3GTQ - chains B and J of the 12 polymer chains in the assembly; structure by X-ray diffraction, 3.80 A resolution.

Chain B:
Name: DNA-directed RNA polymerase II subunit RPB2
Source organism: Saccharomyces cerevisiae
Notes: EC 2.7.7.6; fragment: DNA-directed RNA polymerase II 140 kDa polypeptide
UniProtKB: P08518 (RPB2_YEAST); residue numbers follow UniProt; this construct covers 1-1224
Amino-acid sequence (1224 residues; each row starts with the number of its first residue):
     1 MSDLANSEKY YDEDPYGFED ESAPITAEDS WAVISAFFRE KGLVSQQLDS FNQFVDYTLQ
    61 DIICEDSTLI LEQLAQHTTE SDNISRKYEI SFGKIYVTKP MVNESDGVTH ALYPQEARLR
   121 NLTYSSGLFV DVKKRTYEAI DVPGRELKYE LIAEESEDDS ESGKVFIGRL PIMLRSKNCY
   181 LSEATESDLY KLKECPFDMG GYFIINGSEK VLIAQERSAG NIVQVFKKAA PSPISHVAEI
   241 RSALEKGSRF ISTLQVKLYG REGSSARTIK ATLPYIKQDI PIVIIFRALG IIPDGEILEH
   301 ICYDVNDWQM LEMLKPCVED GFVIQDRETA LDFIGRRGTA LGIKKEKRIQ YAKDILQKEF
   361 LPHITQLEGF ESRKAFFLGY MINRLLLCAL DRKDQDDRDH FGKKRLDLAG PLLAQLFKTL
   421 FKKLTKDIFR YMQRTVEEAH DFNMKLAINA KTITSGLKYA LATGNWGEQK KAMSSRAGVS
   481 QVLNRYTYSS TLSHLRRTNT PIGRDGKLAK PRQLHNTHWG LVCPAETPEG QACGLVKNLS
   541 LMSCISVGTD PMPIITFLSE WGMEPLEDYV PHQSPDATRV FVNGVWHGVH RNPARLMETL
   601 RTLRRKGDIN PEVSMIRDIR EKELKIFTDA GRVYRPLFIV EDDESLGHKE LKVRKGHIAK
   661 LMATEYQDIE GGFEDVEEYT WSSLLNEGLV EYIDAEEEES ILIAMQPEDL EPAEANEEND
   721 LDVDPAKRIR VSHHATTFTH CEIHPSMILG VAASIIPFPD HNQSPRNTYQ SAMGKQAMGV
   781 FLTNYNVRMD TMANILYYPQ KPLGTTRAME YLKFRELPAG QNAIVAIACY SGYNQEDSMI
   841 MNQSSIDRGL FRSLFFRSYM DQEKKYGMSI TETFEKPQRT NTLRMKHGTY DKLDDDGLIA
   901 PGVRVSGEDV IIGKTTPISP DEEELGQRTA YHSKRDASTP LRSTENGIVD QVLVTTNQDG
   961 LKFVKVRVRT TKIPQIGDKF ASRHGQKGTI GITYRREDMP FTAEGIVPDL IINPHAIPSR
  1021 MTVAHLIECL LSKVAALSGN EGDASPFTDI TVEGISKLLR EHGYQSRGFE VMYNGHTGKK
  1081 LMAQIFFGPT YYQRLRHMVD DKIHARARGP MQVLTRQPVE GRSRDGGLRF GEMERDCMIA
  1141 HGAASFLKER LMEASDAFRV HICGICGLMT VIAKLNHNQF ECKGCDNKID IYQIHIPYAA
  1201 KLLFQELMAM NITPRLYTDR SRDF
Not modelled in the structure: 1-19, 71-89, 135-163, 336-344, 438-445, 503-508, 669-677, 716-721, 920-932
Bound ions: Zn2+: Cys-1163, Cys-1182, Cys-1185

Chain J:
Name: DNA-directed RNA polymerases I, II, and III subunit RPABC5
Source organism: Saccharomyces cerevisiae
Notes: fragment: DNA-directed RNA polymerases I/II/III subunit 10
UniProtKB: P22139 (RPAB5_YEAST); residue numbers follow UniProt; this construct covers 1-70
Amino-acid sequence (70 residues; numbered 1 to 70; the number before each row is that of its first residue):
     1 MIVPVRCFSC GKVVGDKWES YLNLLQEDEL DEGTALSRLG LKRYCCRRMI LTHVDLIEKF
    61 LRYNPLEKRD
Not modelled in the structure: 66-70
UniProt features mapped onto this chain:
  - binding site (Zn(2+)): Cys-7, Cys-10, Cys-45, Cys-46
  - cross-link: Lys-59 (Glycyl lysine isopeptide (Lys-Gly) (interchain with G-Cter in ubiquitin))
Bound ions: Zn2+: Cys-7, Cys-10, Cys-45

How chain B and chain J interact:
Contacting residue pairs (64):
  Glu-186(B) with Arg-62(J), salt bridge
  Tyr-190(B) with Lys-59(J); Arg-62(J); Tyr-63(J), hydrophobic
  Lys-193(B) with Pro-65(J)
  Cys-195(B) with Tyr-63(J)
  Pro-196(B) with Tyr-63(J)
  Phe-197(B) with Lys-59(J)
  Val-780(B) with Leu-56(J), hydrophobic
  Thr-783(B) with Lys-59(J); Phe-60(J); Tyr-63(J)
  Asn-784(B) with Tyr-63(J), hydrogen bond (backbone-side chain)
  Tyr-785(B) with Met-1(J), hydrogen bond; Phe-60(J), hydrophobic
  Leu-796(B) with Met-1(J)
  Tyr-797(B) with Met-1(J)
  Tyr-798(B) with Met-1(J); Ile-2(J); Pro-4(J), hydrophobic
  Gln-800(B) with Arg-48(J), hydrogen bond (side chain-backbone); Met-49(J), hydrogen bond; Thr-52(J)
  Lys-801(B) with Leu-51(J); Thr-52(J); Val-54(J)
  Leu-803(B) with Leu-51(J), hydrophobic
  Arg-815(B) with Val-54(J)
  Glu-816(B) with Leu-56(J)
  Gln-821(B) with Phe-8(J)
  Asn-822(B) with Arg-48(J), hydrogen bond (backbone-side chain)
  Ala-823(B) with Arg-48(J)
  Ile-824(B) with Tyr-44(J), hydrophobic; Cys-45(J), hydrophobic; Arg-48(J)
  Ser-844(B) with Phe-8(J)
  Ser-845(B) with Phe-8(J)
  Arg-848(B) with Cys-7(J); Phe-8(J), hydrogen bond (side chain-backbone); Gly-11(J)
  Gly-849(B) with Phe-8(J)
  Leu-850(B) with Phe-8(J), hydrophobic
  Arg-996(B) with Cys-10(J)
  Glu-1004(B) with Arg-43(J), hydrogen bond (backbone-side chain)
  Ile-1006(B) with Arg-43(J); Cys-45(J), hydrophobic
  Val-1007(B) with Ser-9(J)
  Asp-1009(B) with Phe-8(J); Ser-9(J), hydrogen bond; Arg-48(J), salt bridge
  Ala-1035(B) with Leu-51(J)
  Ala-1036(B) with Tyr-44(J), hydrophobic; Arg-47(J), hydrogen bond (backbone-side chain)
  Leu-1037(B) with Tyr-44(J), hydrophobic; Arg-47(J), hydrogen bond (backbone-side chain)
  Ser-1038(B) with Gly-33(J)
  Gly-1039(B) with Glu-32(J); Gly-33(J), hydrogen bond (backbone-backbone); Arg-47(J); Leu-51(J)
  Asn-1040(B) with Leu-51(J)
  Tyr-1064(B) with Tyr-44(J)
  Glu-1070(B) with Tyr-44(J), hydrogen bond
  Phe-1087(B) with Tyr-44(J)
Also at the interface, not in a pair above, chain B (50 interface residues in all): Lys-191, Glu-194, Ile-795, Pro-799, Leu-817, Pro-818, Asn-842, Lys-1033, Pro-1089
Also at the interface, not in a pair above, chain J (29 interface residues in all): Arg-6, Leu-36, His-53, Asn-64

In short:
Chain B and chain J form an interface of 50 and 29 residues respectively; the contacts include 12 hydrogen
bonds and 2 salt bridges. Polar pairs include Glu-186(B)/Arg-62(J), Asp-1009(B)/Arg-48(J) and
Asn-784(B)/Tyr-63(J). Curated annotation (UniProt) lists 4 Zn2+-binding residues on chain J.
Chain B is DNA-directed RNA polymerase II subunit RPB2 and chain J is DNA-directed RNA polymerases I, II, and
III subunit RPABC5, both from Saccharomyces cerevisiae; the structure, Backtracked RNA polymerase II complex
induced by damage, was determined by X-ray diffraction (same publication as 3GTG, 3GTJ, 3GTK, 3GTL, 3GTM, 3GTO
and 3GTP).
